Entry 3LNI (X-ray diffraction, 2.30 A resolution); this record covers chains A and B.

Chain A (and B):
Name: Cadherin-1
From: Mus musculus
Notes: chain B of this document is another copy of the same molecule, construct and numbering; everything in this record applies to it too
UniProt: P09803 (CADH1_MOUSE); residues 1-213 here correspond to UniProt positions 157-369 (UniProt number = residue number + 156)
Chain sequence (213 residues; row label = number of the first residue in the row):
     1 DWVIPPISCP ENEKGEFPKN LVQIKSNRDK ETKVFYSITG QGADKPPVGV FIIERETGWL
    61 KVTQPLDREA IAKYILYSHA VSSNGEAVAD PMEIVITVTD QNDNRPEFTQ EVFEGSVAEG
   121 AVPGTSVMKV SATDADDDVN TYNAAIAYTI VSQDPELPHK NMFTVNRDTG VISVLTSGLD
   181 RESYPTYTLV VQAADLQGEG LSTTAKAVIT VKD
Unresolved in the structure: 29-30 (chain B: 1, 27-31)
Construct notes: engineered mutation Ala89 (Glu245 in P09803)
Bound ions: Ca2+ site 1: Glu11, Glu69, Asp100, Gln101, Asp103, Asp136; Ca2+ site 2: Glu11, Asp67, Glu69, Asp103; Ca2+ site 3: Asn102, Asn104, Asp134, Asp136, Asn143, Asp195
Curated features (UniProtKB/Swiss-Prot):
  - binding site (Ca(2+)): Asp103, Asp134
  - glycosylation: Ser126 (O-linked (Man...) serine), Ser131 (O-linked (Man...) serine), Thr204 (O-linked (Man...) threonine)
From the paper describing this entry:
  - self-association interface (contacts with another copy of this molecule); pairs are residue here / residue on that copy: Lys14-Asp138

Interface between chain A and chain B:
Contacting residue pairs - 31 pairs, chain A then chain B:
  Pro5(A) with Pro5(B), hydrophobic
  Pro6(A) with Leu21(B); Val22(B)
  Pro10(A) with Thr99(B)
  Asn12(A) with Tyr142(B)
  Glu13(A) with Asn140(B)
  Lys14(A) with Asp138(B), hydrogen bond (side chain-backbone); Val139(B); Asn140(B), hydrogen bond (backbone-backbone); Thr141(B), hydrogen bond (side chain-backbone); Tyr142(B)
  Leu21(A) with Pro6(B)
  Val22(A) with Pro6(B)
  Asp100(A) with Gln101(B), hydrogen bond (backbone-side chain)
  Gln101(A) with Asp100(B), hydrogen bond (side chain-backbone); Asn143(B)
  Asn102(A) with Leu196(B)
  Arg105(A) with Glu199(B), salt bridge
  Asp138(A) with Lys14(B), hydrogen bond (backbone-side chain)
  Val139(A) with Lys14(B)
  Asn140(A) with Lys14(B)
  Thr141(A) with Lys14(B), hydrogen bond (backbone-side chain); Gln101(B)
  Tyr142(A) with Asn12(B); Lys14(B)
  Asn143(A) with Gln101(B), hydrogen bond
  Leu196(A) with Asn102(B)
  Glu199(A) with Arg105(B), hydrogen bond (backbone-side chain); Leu201(B)
  Gly200(A) with Leu201(B)
  Leu201(A) with Gly200(B)
Interface residues without a listed pair, chain A (26 interface residues in all): Val3, Ser8, Lys19, Thr99
Interface residues without a listed pair, chain B (25 interface residues in all): Val3, Ser8, Pro10, Glu13
Interface features reported in the paper:
  - pairs named by the authors: Lys14(A)-Asp138(B)

Summary:
The interface between chain A and chain B involves 26 residues on one side and 25 on the other; the contacts
include 9 hydrogen bonds and 1 salt bridge. Polar pairs include Arg105(A)-Glu199(B), Lys14(A)-Asp138(B) and
Lys14(A)-Thr141(B). The authors report a contact between Lys14(A) and Asp138(B). From the paper: a
self-association interface involving Lys14(A).
Chain A and chain B are both Cadherin-1 (Mus musculus); the structure, Crystal structure of E-cadherin EC12
E89A, was determined by X-ray diffraction together with 3LND, 3LNE, 3LNF, 3LNG and 3LNH from the same study.
